Entry 3M4E (X-ray diffraction, 2.30 A resolution); this record covers chains F and G of the 7 polymer chains in the assembly.

[Chain F (and G)]
Name: Alpha-hemolysin
Organism: Staphylococcus aureus
Notes: chain G of this document is another copy of the same molecule, construct and numbering; everything in this record applies to it too
UniProt: P09616 (HLA_STAAU); residues 1-293 here correspond to UniProt positions 27-319 (UniProt number = residue number + 26)
Sequence (293 residues; numbered 1 to 293; the number before each row is that of its first residue):
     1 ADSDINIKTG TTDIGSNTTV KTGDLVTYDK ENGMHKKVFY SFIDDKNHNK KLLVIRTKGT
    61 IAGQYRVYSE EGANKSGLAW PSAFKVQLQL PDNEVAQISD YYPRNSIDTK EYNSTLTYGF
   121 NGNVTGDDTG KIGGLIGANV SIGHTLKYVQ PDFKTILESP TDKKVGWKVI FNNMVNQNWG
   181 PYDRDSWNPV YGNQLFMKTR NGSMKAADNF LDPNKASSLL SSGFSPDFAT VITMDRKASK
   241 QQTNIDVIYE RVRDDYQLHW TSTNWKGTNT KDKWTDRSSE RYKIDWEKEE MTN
Construct notes: engineered mutation N113 (Met139 in P09616)

[Interface between chain F and chain G]
Contacting residue pairs (137; chain F residue first):
  A1(F) with Y102(G)
  D2(F) with R56(G), salt bridge
  D4(F) with D100(G); Y102(G); R104(G), hydrogen bond (backbone-side chain)
  I5(F) with D100(G)
  N6(F) with D13(G); I14(G), hydrogen bond (backbone-backbone); D100(G)
  I7(F) with D13(G); I14(G); I43(G), hydrophobic; V54(G), hydrophobic
  K8(F) with D13(G); I14(G), hydrogen bond (backbone-backbone); S16(G)
  T11(F) with V20(G)
  T12(F) with T22(G); F39(G); S41(G); R56(G), hydrogen bond
  I14(F) with T22(G); F39(G), hydrophobic
  N47(F) with T19(G); V20(G); K21(G); T22(G), hydrogen bond (backbone-backbone)
  H48(F) with T22(G), hydrogen bond; G23(G), hydrogen bond (side chain-backbone); D24(G); F39(G)
  N49(F) with T22(G), hydrogen bond (backbone-backbone); G23(G); D24(G), hydrogen bond (side chain-backbone); L25(G); Y40(G)
  K50(F) with D24(G), hydrogen bond (side chain-backbone)
  Q97(F) with V26(G), hydrogen bond (side chain-backbone)
  I98(F) with V26(G); H35(G), hydrogen bond (backbone-side chain)
  S99(F) with D24(G), hydrogen bond; V26(G); H35(G); K37(G), hydrogen bond
  D100(F) with K58(G), salt bridge
  Y101(F) with H35(G), hydrogen bond; G59(G); T60(G), hydrogen bond (side chain-backbone)
  R104(F) with K58(G); S225(G)
  N105(F) with S218(G), hydrogen bond; S222(G); G223(G), hydrogen bond (side chain-backbone)
  S106(F) with L219(G)
  I107(F) with P151(G), hydrophobic; D152(G); F153(G); T155(G); L219(G), hydrophobic
  D108(F) with P151(G); D152(G), hydrogen bond (backbone-backbone)
  T109(F) with V149(G); Q150(G); P151(G)
  K110(F) with V149(G); Q150(G), hydrogen bond (backbone-backbone); P151(G); D152(G), salt bridge; N173(G), hydrogen bond; M174(G); V175(G); P181(G)
  E111(F) with Y148(G)
  Y112(F) with L146(G); K147(G); Y148(G), hydrogen bond (backbone-backbone); P181(G)
  N113(F) with L146(G); K147(G)
  S114(F) with H144(G); T145(G); L146(G), hydrogen bond (backbone-backbone)
  T115(F) with H144(G); T145(G), hydrogen bond
  L116(F) with G143(G); H144(G), hydrogen bond (backbone-backbone)
  T117(F) with I142(G); G143(G)
  Y118(F) with V140(G); S141(G); I142(G), hydrogen bond (backbone-backbone)
  G119(F) with V140(G)
  F120(F) with N139(G); V140(G), hydrogen bond (backbone-backbone)
  N121(F) with A138(G); N139(G)
  G122(F) with G137(G); A138(G), hydrogen bond (backbone-backbone)
  N123(F) with L135(G); I136(G); G137(G)
  V124(F) with L135(G); I136(G), hydrogen bond (backbone-backbone)
  T125(F) with G134(G); L135(G)
  G126(F) with G133(G); G134(G), hydrogen bond (backbone-backbone)
  D127(F) with I132(G)
  D128(F) with G130(G); K131(G), salt bridge; I132(G), hydrogen bond (backbone-backbone)
  T129(F) with K131(G)
  L146(F) with V175(G), hydrophobic
  Y148(F) with V175(G); N178(G), hydrogen bond
  K154(F) with N214(G), hydrogen bond (side chain-backbone); A216(G), hydrogen bond (side chain-backbone)
  I156(F) with S222(G)
  L157(F) with S222(G), hydrogen bond (backbone-side chain); S225(G)
  E158(F) with S222(G)
  S159(F) with A62(G); S221(G); S222(G), hydrogen bond (side chain-backbone)
  P160(F) with Y28(G); H35(G); T60(G)
  T161(F) with Y28(G); H35(G)
  D162(F) with V26(G); Y28(G); H35(G)
  K168(F) with N214(G), hydrogen bond
  I170(F) with N214(G)
  D183(F) with K215(G), salt bridge
  D185(F) with K215(G), salt bridge
  T233(F) with D24(G)
Interface residues without a listed pair, chain F (62 interface residues in all): Q150, N172
Interface residues without a listed pair, chain G (72 interface residues in all): G15, G63, V169, G180, S217, V231

[In short]
62 residues of chain F face 72 of chain G across their interface; the contacts include 37 hydrogen bonds and 6
salt bridges. Among the polar pairs are D2(F)-R56(G), D100(F)-K58(G) and K110(F)-D152(G).
Chain F and chain G are both Alpha-hemolysin (Staphylococcus aureus); the structure, Crystal structure of the
M113N mutant of alpha-hemolysin bound to beta-cyclodextrin, was determined by X-ray diffraction (same
publication as 3M2L, 3M3R and 3M4D).
